PDB entry 4CDX | X-ray diffraction, 2.80 A resolution | chains A and C of the 4 polymer chains in the assembly

Chain A:
Molecule: VP1
From: Enterovirus A71
Reference sequence: B2ZUN0 (B2ZUN0_9ENTO); residues 1-297 here correspond to UniProt positions 566-862 (UniProt number = residue number + 565)
Amino-acid sequence (297 residues; each row starts with the number of its first residue):
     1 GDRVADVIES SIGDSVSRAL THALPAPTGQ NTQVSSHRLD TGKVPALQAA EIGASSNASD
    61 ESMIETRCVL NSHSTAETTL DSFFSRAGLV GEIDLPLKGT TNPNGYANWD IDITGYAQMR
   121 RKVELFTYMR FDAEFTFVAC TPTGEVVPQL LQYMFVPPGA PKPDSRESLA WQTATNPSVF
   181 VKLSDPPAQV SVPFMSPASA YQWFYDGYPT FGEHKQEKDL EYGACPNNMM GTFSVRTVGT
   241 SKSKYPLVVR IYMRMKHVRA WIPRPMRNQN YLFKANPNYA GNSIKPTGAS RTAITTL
Metal / ion sites: Na+ near Q189 (its only coordinating residue here)
Residues lining bound ligands: JF0 (1-(5-((3'-methyl-[1,1'-biphenyl]-4-yl)oxy)pentyl)-3-(): I111, D112, I113, T114, F131, F135, F137, Y153, M154, F155, P177, V179, V192, M195, Y201, Q202, W203, N228, M230, F233, M253
Reported in the primary citation:
  - binding site for JF0: I113, F135, F155

Chain C:
Molecule: VP3
From: Enterovirus A71
Reference sequence: B2ZUN0 (B2ZUN0_9ENTO); residues 1-242 here correspond to UniProt positions 324-565 (UniProt number = residue number + 323)
Amino-acid sequence (242 residues; row label = number of the first residue in the row):
     1 GFPTELKPGT NQFLTTDDGV SAPILPNFHP TPCIHIPGEV RNLLELCQVE TILEVNNVPT
    61 NATSLMERLR FPVSAQAGKG ELCAVFRADP GRNGPWQSTL LGQLCGYYTQ WSGSLEVTFM
   121 FTGSFMATGK MLIAYTPPGG PLPKDRATAM LGTHVIWDFG LQSSVTLVIP WISNTHYRAH
   181 ARDGVFDYYT TGLVSIWYQT NYVVPIGAPN TAYIIALAAA QKNFTMKLCK DASDILQTGT
   241 IQ
Metal / ion sites: Na+ near E5 (its only coordinating residue here)

Interface between chain A and chain C:
Pairs across the interface (168; chain A residue first):
  G29(A) with T225(C)
  Q30(A) with K222(C), hydrogen bond (backbone-backbone); N223(C)
  A46(A) with V165(C); T166(C), hydrogen bond (backbone-backbone)
  L47(A) with Q162(C); S164(C)
  Q48(A) with Q162(C); S163(C); S164(C), hydrogen bond (backbone-backbone); T166(C)
  A50(A) with M120(C), hydrophobic; S164(C), hydrogen bond (backbone-side chain); L217(C), hydrophobic
  E51(A) with S163(C), hydrogen bond
  S55(A) with Q48(C), hydrogen bond (side chain-backbone); V49(C); E50(C), hydrogen bond (side chain-backbone)
  S56(A) with E50(C), hydrogen bond (backbone-side chain); E116(C); T118(C); T166(C), hydrogen bond
  A58(A) with Q221(C)
  S59(A) with Q221(C)
  D60(A) with S114(C), hydrogen bond; V168(C); P170(C); Q221(C), hydrogen bond
  M63(A) with V155(C), hydrophobic; T166(C); V168(C), hydrophobic
  I64(A) with T153(C); P170(C), hydrophobic
  N71(A) with N223(C), hydrogen bond (side chain-backbone)
  H73(A) with S112(C), hydrogen bond; H176(C), hydrogen bond; Y177(C); T225(C)
  S74(A) with T225(C)
  T75(A) with N42(C), hydrogen bond (backbone-side chain); L44(C); T225(C)
  E77(A) with Y108(C), hydrogen bond (backbone-side chain); K227(C); L228(C), hydrogen bond (side chain-backbone); C229(C), hydrogen bond (side chain-backbone)
  T78(A) with N42(C), hydrogen bond; L43(C), hydrogen bond (backbone-backbone); L44(C); Y108(C); M226(C)
  T79(A) with R41(C); N42(C)
  L80(A) with V40(C); R41(C)
  F83(A) with L43(C), hydrophobic; Y107(C), hydrophobic; Y108(C)
  R86(A) with T15(C); T16(C); C229(C)
  A87(A) with F13(C), hydrophobic; T15(C), hydrogen bond (backbone-backbone)
  T114(A) with I241(C)
  G115(A) with Q237(C); I241(C)
  A117(A) with L236(C); Q237(C), hydrogen bond (backbone-side chain); I241(C)
  Q118(A) with D231(C); I235(C)
  R120(A) with I241(C)
  R121(A) with Q103(C), hydrogen bond; Y107(C), hydrogen bond; L236(C)
  K122(A) with Y107(C)
  L125(A) with L104(C), hydrophobic
  F126(A) with V40(C), hydrophobic
  R130(A) with P30(C); T31(C), hydrogen bond (side chain-backbone); P32(C); C33(C)
  E134(A) with G19(C); S21(C), hydrogen bond
  T136(A) with F13(C)
  P177(A) with I24(C)
  P186(A) with N11(C)
  Q189(A) with F13(C); S21(C), hydrogen bond
  V190(A) with S21(C); A22(C); I24(C), hydrophobic
  S191(A) with S21(C), hydrogen bond (side chain-backbone); A22(C), hydrogen bond (backbone-backbone); P23(C); I24(C), hydrogen bond (backbone-backbone)
  V192(A) with I24(C), hydrophobic
  P193(A) with F28(C), hydrophobic
  F194(A) with F28(C); P30(C)
  M195(A) with F28(C), hydrophobic
  S196(A) with T31(C), hydrogen bond (backbone-side chain)
  P197(A) with T31(C)
  A198(A) with T31(C)
  S199(A) with P32(C), hydrogen bond (side chain-backbone); C33(C); I34(C), hydrogen bond (side chain-backbone)
  R254(A) with D17(C), hydrogen bond (side chain-backbone); D18(C), salt bridge; G19(C)
  R259(A) with C33(C); E39(C), salt bridge
  A260(A) with E39(C); V40(C), hydrogen bond (backbone-backbone)
  W261(A) with C33(C), hydrophobic; I36(C), hydrogen bond (side chain-backbone); P37(C); G38(C); E39(C)
  I262(A) with P37(C); G38(C), hydrogen bond (backbone-backbone)
  P263(A) with L46(C), hydrophobic
  M266(A) with L100(C), hydrophobic; Q103(C); Y107(C), hydrophobic
  R267(A) with L236(C)
  N268(A) with L236(C)
  Q269(A) with L236(C)
  N270(A) with L236(C); Q237(C), hydrogen bond (side chain-backbone)
  Y271(A) with L236(C), hydrogen bond (backbone-backbone); I241(C), hydrophobic
  L272(A) with I241(C); Q242(C), hydrogen bond (backbone-backbone)
  F273(A) with I241(C); Q242(C)
  K274(A) with I241(C); Q242(C), hydrogen bond (backbone-backbone)
  I284(A) with L65(C), hydrophobic
  K285(A) with L236(C)
  P286(A) with L65(C), hydrophobic; R68(C)
  T287(A) with Q97(C)
  G288(A) with Q97(C)
  A289(A) with N57(C), hydrogen bond (backbone-side chain); R68(C); N93(C); Q97(C), hydrogen bond (backbone-side chain)
  S290(A) with N57(C); T60(C); R68(C), hydrogen bond
  R291(A) with V55(C), hydrogen bond (side chain-backbone); N57(C), hydrogen bond; V58(C); V85(C), hydrogen bond (side chain-backbone)
  A293(A) with V58(C)
  I294(A) with V55(C); N56(C); V58(C); F71(C), hydrophobic; C83(C); A84(C); V85(C), hydrogen bond (backbone-backbone)
  T295(A) with L82(C); C83(C); V85(C)
  T296(A) with V85(C)
  L297(A) with L193(C), hydrophobic
Also at the interface, not in a pair above, chain A (92 interface residues in all): S17, A23, T32, A49, A54, S82, Y116, Y128, V138, F155, P187, A200, Y252, T292
Also at the interface, not in a pair above, chain C (94 interface residues in all): L25, H35, F86, R87, G94, P95, S98, L142, W157, D158, W171, A232, T238

Summary:
92 residues of chain A and 94 residues of chain C are in contact, with 48 hydrogen bonds and 2 salt bridges.
Polar pairs include R254(A)-D18(C), R259(A)-E39(C) and A50(A)-S164(C). Compound JF0 is bound between chain A
and chain C. The paper reports a binding site for JF0 at I113(A), F135(A) and F155(A).
Chain A is VP1 and chain C is VP3, both from Enterovirus A71; the structure, Crystal structure of human
Enterovirus 71 in complex with the uncoating inhibitor GPP12, was determined by X-ray diffraction, deposited
together with 4CDQ, 4CDU, 4CDW, 4CEW and 4CEY.
